5OLB - chain A; structure by X-ray diffraction, 1.82 A resolution.

== Chain A ==
Name: Ectonucleotide pyrophosphatase/phosphodiesterase family member 2
Organism: Mus musculus
Notes: EC 3.1.4.39
Reference sequence: Q9R1E6 (ENPP2_MOUSE); aligned to UniProt positions 36-858 over residues 36-858 (the alignment contains insertions or deletions, so no single offset holds)
Chain sequence (844 residues; each row starts with the number of its first residue):
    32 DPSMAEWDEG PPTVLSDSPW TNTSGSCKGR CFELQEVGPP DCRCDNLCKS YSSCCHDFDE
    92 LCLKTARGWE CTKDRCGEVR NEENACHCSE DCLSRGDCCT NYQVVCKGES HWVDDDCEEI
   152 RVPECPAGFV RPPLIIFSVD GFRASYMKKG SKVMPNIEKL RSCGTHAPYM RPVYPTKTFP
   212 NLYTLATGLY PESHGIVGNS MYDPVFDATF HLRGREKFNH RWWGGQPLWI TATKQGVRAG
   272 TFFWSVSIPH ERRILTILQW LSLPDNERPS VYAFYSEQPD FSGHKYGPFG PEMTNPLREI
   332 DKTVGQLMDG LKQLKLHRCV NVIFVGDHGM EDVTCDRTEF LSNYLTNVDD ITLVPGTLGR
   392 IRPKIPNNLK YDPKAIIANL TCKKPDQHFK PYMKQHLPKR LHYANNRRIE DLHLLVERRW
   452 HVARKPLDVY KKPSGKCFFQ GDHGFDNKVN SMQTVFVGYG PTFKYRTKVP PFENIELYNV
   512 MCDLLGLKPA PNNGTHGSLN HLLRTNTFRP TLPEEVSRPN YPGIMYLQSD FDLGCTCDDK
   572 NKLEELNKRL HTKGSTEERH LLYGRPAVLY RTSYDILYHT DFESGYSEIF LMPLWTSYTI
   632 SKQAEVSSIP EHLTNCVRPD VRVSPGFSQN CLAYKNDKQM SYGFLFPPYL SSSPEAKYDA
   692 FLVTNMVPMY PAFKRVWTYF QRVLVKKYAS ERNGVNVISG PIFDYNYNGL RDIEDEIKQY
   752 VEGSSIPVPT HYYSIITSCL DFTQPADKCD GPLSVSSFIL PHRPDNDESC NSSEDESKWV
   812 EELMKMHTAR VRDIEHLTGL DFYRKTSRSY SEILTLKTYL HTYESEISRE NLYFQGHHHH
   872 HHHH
Not modelled in the structure: 32-50, 460-466, 571-583, 856-875
Construct notes: expression tag (32-35, 859-875)
Curated features (UniProtKB/Swiss-Prot):
  - motif: Arg126 to Asp128 (Cell attachment site)
  - active site: Thr209 (Nucleophile)
  - binding site (Zn(2+)): Asp171, Thr209, Asp311, His315, Asp358, His359, His474
  - binding site (1-(9Z-octadecenoyl)-sn-glycero-3-phosphate): Thr209, Asn230, Asp311, His474
  - binding site (1-hexadecanoyl-sn-glycero-3-phosphate): Thr209, Asn230, Asp311, His474
  - binding site (1-tetradecanoyl-sn-glycerol 3-phosphate): Thr209, Asn230, Asp311, His474
  - glycosylation (N-linked (GlcNAc...) asparagine): Asn53, Asn410, Asn524
Disulfide bonds: Cys58-Cys75, Cys62-Cys93, Cys73-Cys86, Cys79-Cys85, Cys102-Cys119, Cys107-Cys137, Cys117-Cys130, Cys123-Cys129, Cys148-Cys194, Cys156-Cys350, Cys366-Cys468, Cys413-Cys801, Cys566-Cys662, Cys568-Cys647, Cys770-Cys780
Covalently attached groups: glycan linked to Asn53; N-acetylglucosamine (NAG) linked to Asn410, Asn524
Metal / ion sites: Na+ site 1: Asn77, Leu78, Ser276; Ca2+ site 1: Glu114, Gln471; K+: Asp147, Tyr665, Asp668, Met671; Zn2+ site 1: Asp171, Thr209, Asp358, His359; Zn2+ site 2: Asp311, His315, His474 (together with PF-8380); Ca2+ site 2: Asp735, Asn737, Asn739, Leu741, Asp743; Na+ site 2: Asn797, Ser800, Ser803
Small-molecule neighbours: PF-8380 (6ZO; (3,5-dichlorophenyl)methyl 4-[3-oxo-3-(2-oxo-2,3-dihydro-1,3-benzoxazol-6-yl)propyl]piperazine-1-carboxylate): Ile167, Ser169, Asp171, Thr209, Phe210, Leu213, Tyr214, Leu216, Ala217, Asn230, Leu243, Trp260, Phe273, Phe274, Trp275, Tyr306, Asp311, His315, Asp473, His474

== Summary ==
Ligands of chain A: PF-8380. N-acetylglucosamine is covalently linked to Asn410 and Asn524. Asn77, Leu78 and
Ser276 form the Na+ site 1. Curated annotation (UniProt) lists active-site residue Thr209, 7 Zn2+-binding
residues, 4 residues binding 1-(9Z-octadecenoyl)-sn-glycero-3-phosphate and 4 residues binding
1-hexadecanoyl-sn-glycero-3-phosphate.
Chain A is Ectonucleotide pyrophosphatase/phosphodiesterase family member 2 (Mus musculus); the structure,
crystal structure of autotaxin in complex with PF-8380, was determined by X-ray diffraction together with 5OHI
from the same study.
